6YV7 - chain A; structure by X-ray diffraction, 2.70 A resolution.

[Chain A]
Molecule: Glycosyl transferase, family 2
Organism: Pyrobaculum calidifontis (strain JCM 11548 / VA1)
UniProtKB: A3MTD6 (A3MTD6_PYRCJ); numbering as in UniProt (aligned over 1-356)
Amino-acid sequence (356 residues; row label = number of the first residue in the row):
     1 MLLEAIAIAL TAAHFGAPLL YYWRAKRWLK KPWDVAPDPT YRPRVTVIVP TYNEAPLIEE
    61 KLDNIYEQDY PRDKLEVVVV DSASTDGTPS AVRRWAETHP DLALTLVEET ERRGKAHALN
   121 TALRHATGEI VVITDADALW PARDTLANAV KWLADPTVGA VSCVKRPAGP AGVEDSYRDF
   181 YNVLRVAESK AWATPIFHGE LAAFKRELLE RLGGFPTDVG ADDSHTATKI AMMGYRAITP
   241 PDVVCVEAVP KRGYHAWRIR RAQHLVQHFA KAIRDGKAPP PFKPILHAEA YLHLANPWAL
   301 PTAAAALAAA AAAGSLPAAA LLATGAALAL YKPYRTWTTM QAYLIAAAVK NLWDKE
Unresolved in the structure: 168-177
Disulfides: C163-C245

[In short]
Chain A is Glycosyl transferase, family 2 (Pyrobaculum calidifontis (strain JCM 11548 / VA1)); the structure,
Mannosyltransferase PcManGT from Pyrobaculum calidifontis, was determined by X-ray diffraction (same
publication as 6YV8 and 6YV9).
